Entry 6G90 (electron microscopy, 4.00 A resolution); this record covers chains 1 and A of the 38 polymer chains in the assembly.

[Chain 1]
Molecule: U1 snRNA
Source organism: Saccharomyces cerevisiae
Sequence (407 nucleotides; row label = number of the first residue in the row; note: 161 numbers in that range are skipped by the numbering (no residue carries them; nothing is unmodelled there)):
     1 AUACUUACCUUAAGAUAUCAGAGGAGAUCAAGAAGUCCUACUGAUCAAAC
    51 AUGCGCUUCCAAUAGUAGAAGGACGUUAAGCAUUUAUCAUUGAACUAUAA
   101 UUGUUCAUUGAAGUCAUUGAUGCAAACUCCUUGGUCACACACACAUACGG
   151 CGCGGAAGGCGUGUUUGCUGACGUUUCCAUUCCCUUGUUUCAAUCAUUGG
   201 UUAAUCCCUUGAUUCCUUUGGGGAUUUUUGGGUUAAACUGAUUUUUGGGG
   251 CCCUUUGUUUCUUCUGCCUGGAGAAGUUUGACACCAAAUUCAAAUUGGUG
   301 UUAGGGGAGCUGGGGCCUUUCAAAA
   378 NNNNNNNNNNNNNNNNN
   424 NNNNNNNNNNNNNNNNN
   516 UUUUGGAAGGUCUUGGU
   538 CGGGUGGAUCUUAUAAUUUUUGAUUUAUUUU
Disordered / not traced: 62-66, 96-102, 113-114, 145-151, 174-180, 203-235, 260, 267-271, 278-279, 288-294, 565-568
Modified positions: PSU (pseudouridine-5'-monophosphate) at position 5; PSU (pseudouridine-5'-monophosphate) at position 6
What the authors report for this chain:
  - conformationally variable residues (order/disorder transition): A1 to U10

[Chain A]
Molecule: U1 small nuclear ribonucleoprotein A
Source organism: Saccharomyces cerevisiae
UniProtKB: P32605 (RU1A_YEAST); residue numbers follow UniProt; this construct covers 1-118, 149-298
Chain sequence (298 residues; numbered 1 to 298; the number before each row is that of its first residue; X marks 20 residues of unknown identity (built as UNK)):
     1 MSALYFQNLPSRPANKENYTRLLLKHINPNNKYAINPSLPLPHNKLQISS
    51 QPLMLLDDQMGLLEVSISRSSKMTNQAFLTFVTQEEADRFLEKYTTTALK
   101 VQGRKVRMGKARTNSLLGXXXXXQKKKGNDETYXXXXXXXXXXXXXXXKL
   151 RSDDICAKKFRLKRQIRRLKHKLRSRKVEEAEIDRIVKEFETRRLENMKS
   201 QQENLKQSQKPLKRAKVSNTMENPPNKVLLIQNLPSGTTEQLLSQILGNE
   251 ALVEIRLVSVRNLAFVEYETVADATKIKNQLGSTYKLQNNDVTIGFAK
Disordered / not traced: 1-16, 43-61, 82-83, 95-96, 124-133, 149-298

[How chain 1 and chain A interact]
Residue-residue contacts - 24 pairs, chain 1 then chain A:
  U58(1) with Pro29(A), phosphate contact
  C59(1) with Asn28(A), phosphate contact; Pro29(A), phosphate contact; Lys32(A), phosphate contact
  C60(1) with His26(A), phosphate contact; Ile27(A), phosphate contact
  A61(1) with Gln102(A), phosphate contact
  G68(1) with Lys100(A), sugar contact; Val101(A), hydrogen bond to the sugar; Gln102(A), sugar contact; Gly103(A), hydrogen bond to the sugar
  A69(1) with Val101(A), sugar contact
  G134(1) with His26(A), base contact
  A141(1) with Lys72(A), base contact; Asn75(A), base contact
  C142(1) with Lys110(A), hydrogen bond to the base; Arg112(A), hydrogen bond to the base
  A143(1) with Ser66(A), base contact; Phe78(A), base contact; Asn114(A), hydrogen bond to the base; Ser115(A), base contact
  C144(1) with Asn114(A), hydrogen bond to the base; Ser115(A), base contact; Leu116(A), base contact
Interface residues without a listed pair, chain 1 (13 interface residues in all): A67, G152
Interface residues without a listed pair, chain A (24 interface residues in all): Ser68, Ser71, Met73, Gln76, Arg104, Ala111

[Summary]
The interface between chain 1 and chain A involves 13 residues on one side and 24 on the other; the contacts
include 6 hydrogen bonds. Among the polar pairs are C142(1)-Lys110(A), C142(1)-Arg112(A) and
A143(1)-Asn114(A). From the paper: conformational variability at A1(1).
Here chain 1 is U1 snRNA and chain A is U1 small nuclear ribonucleoprotein A, both from Saccharomyces
cerevisiae. Entry 6G90 (Prespliceosome structure provides insight into spliceosome assembly and regulation
(map A2)) was determined by electron microscopy.
